7UOE - chains B and P of the 6 polymer chains in the assembly; structure by electron microscopy, 2.67 A resolution.

== Chain B ==
Protein: Non-structural protein 8
Organism: Severe acute respiratory syndrome coronavirus 2
UniProtKB: P0DTD1 (R1AB_SARS2); residues 1-198 here correspond to UniProt positions 3943-4140 (UniProt number = residue number + 3942)
Sequence (198 residues; numbered 1 to 198; the number before each row is that of its first residue):
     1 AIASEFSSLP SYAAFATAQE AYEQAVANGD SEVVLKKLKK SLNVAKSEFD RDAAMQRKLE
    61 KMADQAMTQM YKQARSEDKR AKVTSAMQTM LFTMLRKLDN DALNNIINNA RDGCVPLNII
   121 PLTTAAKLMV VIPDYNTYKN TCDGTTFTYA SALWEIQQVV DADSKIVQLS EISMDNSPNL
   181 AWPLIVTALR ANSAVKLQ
Not modelled in the structure: 1-5, 194-198
Swiss-Prot annotation at these positions:
  - site: Gln198 (Cleavage)

== Chain P ==
Molecule: Product RNA
Sequence (35 nucleotides; row label = number of the first residue in the row; numbering starts at 0):
     0 CGCGUAGCAU GCUACGUCAU UCUCCACGCG AAGCA
Not modelled in the structure: 0-1
Glycans and other covalent adducts: 3'-deoxyuridine-5'-monophosphate (L2B) linked to A34

== How chain B and chain P interact ==
Residue-residue contacts - 5 pairs, chain B then chain P:
  Val33(B) - C7(P)  phosphate contact
  Val33(B) - A8(P)  phosphate contact
  Asp50(B) - C17(P)  sugar contact
  Arg51(B) - U16(P)  hydrogen bond to the phosphate
  Arg51(B) - C17(P)  salt bridge to the phosphate
Interface residues without a listed pair, chain B (6 interface residues in all): Lys36, Lys37, Ala54

== Summary ==
6 residues of chain B face 4 of chain P across their interface; the contacts include 1 hydrogen bond and 1
salt bridge. Among the polar pairs are Arg51(B)-U16(P) and Arg51(B)-C17(P). 3'-deoxyuridine-5'-monophosphate
is covalently linked to A34(P).
Chain B is Non-structural protein 8 (Severe acute respiratory syndrome coronavirus 2) and chain P is Product
RNA; the structure, SARS-CoV-2 replication-transcription complex bound to CTP, in a pre-catalytic state, was
determined by electron microscopy, deposited together with 7UO4, 7UO7 and 7UO9.
